PDB entry 4MRI | X-ray diffraction, 2.80 A resolution | chains A and B

# Chain A (and B)
Name: Aspartoacylase
From: Homo sapiens
Notes: EC 3.5.1.15; chain B of this document is another copy of the same molecule, construct and numbering; everything in this record applies to it too
Reference sequence: P45381 (ACY2_HUMAN); residues 1-313 here = UniProt positions 1-313
Sequence (313 residues; each row starts with the number of its first residue):
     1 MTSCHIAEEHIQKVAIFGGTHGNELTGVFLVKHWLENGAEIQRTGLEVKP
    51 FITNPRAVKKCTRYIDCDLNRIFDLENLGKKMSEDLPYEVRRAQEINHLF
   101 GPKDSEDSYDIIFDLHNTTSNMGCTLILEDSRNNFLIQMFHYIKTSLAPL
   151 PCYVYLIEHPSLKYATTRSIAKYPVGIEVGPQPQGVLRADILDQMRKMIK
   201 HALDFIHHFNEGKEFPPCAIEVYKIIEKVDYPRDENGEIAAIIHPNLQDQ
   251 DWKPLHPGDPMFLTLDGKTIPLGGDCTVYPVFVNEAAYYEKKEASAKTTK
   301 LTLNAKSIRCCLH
Disordered / not traced: 1-9, 312-313 (chain B: 1-8, 312-313)
Differences from the reference sequence: engineered mutation Ser295 (Phe in P45381)
Bound ions: Zn2+: His21, Glu24, His116 (together with N-phosphonomethyl-L-aspartic acid)
Residues lining bound ligands: N-phosphonomethyl-L-aspartic acid (AS9; N-[hydroxy(methyl)phosphoryl]-L-aspartic acid): His21, Glu24, Arg63, Asp68, Asn70, Arg71, His116, Asn117, Thr118, Ile127, Tyr164, Thr166, Arg168, Glu178, Phe282, Glu285, Tyr288

# Chain A / chain B interface
Pairs across the interface (47):
  Phe29(A) - Ile239(B)
  Phe29(A) - Leu265(B)  hydrophobic
  Leu30(A) - Leu265(B)  hydrophobic
  Lys32(A) - Glu238(B)  salt bridge
  His33(A) - Leu265(B)
  His33(A) - Asp266(B)
  Thr119(A) - Pro183(B)
  Pro183(A) - Thr119(B)
  Gln184(A) - Ala286(B)
  Gly185(A) - Tyr289(B)
  Val186(A) - Thr119(B)
  Val186(A) - Asn284(B)
  Val186(A) - Ala286(B)  hydrophobic
  Val186(A) - Tyr289(B)
  Leu187(A) - Ile242(B)  hydrophobic
  Leu187(A) - Asn284(B)  hydrogen bond (backbone-side chain)
  Leu187(A) - Tyr289(B)  hydrogen bond (backbone-side chain)
  Arg188(A) - Ile242(B)
  Arg188(A) - Gln248(B)
  Arg188(A) - Asp249(B)  salt bridge
  Ala189(A) - Ile242(B)  hydrophobic
  Ala189(A) - Ile243(B)
  Ala189(A) - Pro245(B)
  Arg196(A) - Leu265(B)  hydrogen bond (side chain-backbone)
  Glu238(A) - Lys32(B)  salt bridge
  Ile239(A) - Phe29(B)
  Ile242(A) - Phe29(B)  hydrophobic
  Ile242(A) - Leu187(B)  hydrophobic
  Ile242(A) - Ala189(B)  hydrophobic
  Ile242(A) - Leu192(B)  hydrophobic
  Ile243(A) - Ala189(B)
  Pro245(A) - Ala189(B)  hydrophobic
  Gln248(A) - Arg188(B)
  Asp249(A) - Arg188(B)  salt bridge
  Leu265(A) - Phe29(B)  hydrophobic
  Leu265(A) - Leu30(B)  hydrophobic
  Leu265(A) - His33(B)
  Leu265(A) - Arg196(B)  hydrogen bond (backbone-side chain)
  Asp266(A) - His33(B)
  Asn284(A) - Val186(B)
  Asn284(A) - Leu187(B)  hydrogen bond (side chain-backbone)
  Ala286(A) - Gln184(B)
  Ala286(A) - Gly185(B)
  Ala286(A) - Val186(B)  hydrophobic
  Tyr289(A) - Gly185(B)
  Tyr289(A) - Val186(B)
  Tyr289(A) - Leu187(B)  hydrogen bond (side chain-backbone)
Other interface residues (no listed pair), chain A (28 interface residues in all): Leu25, Leu192, Leu263
Other interface residues (no listed pair), chain B (27 interface residues in all): Ala240

# In short
The interface between chain A and chain B involves 28 residues on one side and 27 on the other; the contacts
include 6 hydrogen bonds and 4 salt bridges. Polar pairs include Lys32(A)-Glu238(B), Arg188(A)-Asp249(B) and
Leu187(A)-Asn284(B). Chain A binds N-phosphonomethyl-L-aspartic acid.
Chain A and chain B are both Aspartoacylase (Homo sapiens); the structure, Human brain aspartoacylase mutant
F295S complex with intermediate analog (N-phosphonomethyl-L-aspartate), was determined by X-ray diffraction
together with 4NFR and 4TNU from the same study.
